Entry 8HF1 (electron microscopy, 3.70 A resolution); this record covers chains A and B of the 13 polymer chains in the assembly.

[Chain A]
Molecule: Dicer-2, isoform A
Organism: Drosophila melanogaster
Notes: EC 3.1.21.1, 3.1.26.-, 3.1.26.3, 3.6.1.3
UniProtKB: A1ZAW0 (A1ZAW0_DROME); residue numbers follow UniProt; this construct covers 2-1722
Chain sequence (1721 residues; row label = number of the first residue in the row):
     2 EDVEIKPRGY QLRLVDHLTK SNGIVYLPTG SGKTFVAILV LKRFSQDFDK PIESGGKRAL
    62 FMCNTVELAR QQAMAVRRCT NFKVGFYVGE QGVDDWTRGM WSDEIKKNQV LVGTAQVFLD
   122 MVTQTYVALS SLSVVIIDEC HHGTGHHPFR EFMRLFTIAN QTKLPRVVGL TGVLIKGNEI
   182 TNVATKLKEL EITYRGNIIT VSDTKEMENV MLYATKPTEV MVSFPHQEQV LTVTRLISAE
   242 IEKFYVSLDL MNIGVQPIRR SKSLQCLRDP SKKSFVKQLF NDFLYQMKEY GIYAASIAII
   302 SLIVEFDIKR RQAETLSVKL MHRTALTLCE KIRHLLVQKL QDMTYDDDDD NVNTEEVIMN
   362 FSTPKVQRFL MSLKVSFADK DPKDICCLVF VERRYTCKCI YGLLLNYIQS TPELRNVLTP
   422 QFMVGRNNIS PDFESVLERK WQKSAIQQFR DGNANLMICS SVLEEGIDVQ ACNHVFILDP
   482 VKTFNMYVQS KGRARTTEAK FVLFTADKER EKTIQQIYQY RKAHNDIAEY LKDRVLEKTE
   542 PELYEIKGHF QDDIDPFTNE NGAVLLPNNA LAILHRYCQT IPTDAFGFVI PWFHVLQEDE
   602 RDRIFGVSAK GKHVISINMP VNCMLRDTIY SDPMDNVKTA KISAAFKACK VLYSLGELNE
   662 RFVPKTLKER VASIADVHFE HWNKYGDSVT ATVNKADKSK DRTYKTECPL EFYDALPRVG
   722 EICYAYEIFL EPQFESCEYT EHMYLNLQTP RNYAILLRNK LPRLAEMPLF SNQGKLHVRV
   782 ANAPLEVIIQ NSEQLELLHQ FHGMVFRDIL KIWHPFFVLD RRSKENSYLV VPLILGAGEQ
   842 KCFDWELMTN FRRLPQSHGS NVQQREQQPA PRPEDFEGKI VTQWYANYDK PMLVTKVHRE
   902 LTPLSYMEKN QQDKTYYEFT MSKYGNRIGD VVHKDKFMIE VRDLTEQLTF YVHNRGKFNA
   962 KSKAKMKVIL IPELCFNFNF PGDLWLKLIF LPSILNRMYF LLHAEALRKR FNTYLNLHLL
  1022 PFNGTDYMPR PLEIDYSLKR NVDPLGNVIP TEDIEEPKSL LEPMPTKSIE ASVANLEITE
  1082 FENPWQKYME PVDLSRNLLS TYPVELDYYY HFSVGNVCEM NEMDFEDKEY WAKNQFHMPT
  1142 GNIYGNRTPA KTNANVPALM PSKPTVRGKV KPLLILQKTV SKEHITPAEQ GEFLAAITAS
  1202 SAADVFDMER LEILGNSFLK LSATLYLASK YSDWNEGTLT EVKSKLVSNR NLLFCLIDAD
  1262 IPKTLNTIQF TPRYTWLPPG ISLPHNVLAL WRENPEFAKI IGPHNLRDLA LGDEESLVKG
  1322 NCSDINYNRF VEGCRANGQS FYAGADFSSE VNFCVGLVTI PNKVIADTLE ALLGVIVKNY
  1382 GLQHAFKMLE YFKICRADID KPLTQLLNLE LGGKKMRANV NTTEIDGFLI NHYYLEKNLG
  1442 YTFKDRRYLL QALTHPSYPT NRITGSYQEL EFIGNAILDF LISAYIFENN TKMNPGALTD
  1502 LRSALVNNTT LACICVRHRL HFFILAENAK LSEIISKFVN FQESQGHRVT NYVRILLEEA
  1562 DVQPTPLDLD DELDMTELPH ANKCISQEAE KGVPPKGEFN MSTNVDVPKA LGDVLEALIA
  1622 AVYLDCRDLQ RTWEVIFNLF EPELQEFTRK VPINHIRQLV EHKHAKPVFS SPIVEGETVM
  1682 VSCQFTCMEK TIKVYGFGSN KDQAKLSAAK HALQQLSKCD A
Unresolved in the structure: 1043-1168, 1560-1593
Construct notes: conflict Asn1217 (Asp in A1ZAW0), Asn1476 (Asp in A1ZAW0)
What the authors report for this chain:
  - conformationally variable residues (order/disorder transition): Thr1551 to Glu1559, Val1594 to Val1608

[Chain B]
Molecule: Loquacious, isoform D
Organism: Drosophila melanogaster
UniProtKB: M9MRT5 (M9MRT5_DROME); numbering as in UniProt (aligned over 344-359)
Chain sequence (16 residues; numbered 344 to 359; the number before each row is that of its first residue):
   344 IDRYEQVSKD FEFIKI

[Interface between chain A and chain B]
Residue-residue contacts - 42 pairs, chain A then chain B:
  Glu220(A) - Lys358(B)  salt bridge
  Glu220(A) - Ile359(B)
  Val221(A) - Phe356(B)
  Val221(A) - Ile357(B)
  Val221(A) - Ile359(B)
  Met222(A) - Phe356(B)
  Met222(A) - Ile357(B)  hydrogen bond (backbone-backbone)
  Met222(A) - Ile359(B)  hydrophobic
  Val223(A) - Phe356(B)  hydrophobic
  Ser224(A) - Ile357(B)
  Pro226(A) - Glu348(B)
  Pro226(A) - Val350(B)
  Gln228(A) - Tyr347(B)
  Gln228(A) - Glu348(B)
  Gln230(A) - Ile344(B)
  Leu232(A) - Ile344(B)  hydrophobic
  Leu232(A) - Asp345(B)
  Leu232(A) - Arg346(B)
  Leu232(A) - Tyr347(B)  hydrophobic
  Met360(A) - Gln349(B)
  Asn361(A) - Arg346(B)
  Asn361(A) - Tyr347(B)
  Asn361(A) - Gln349(B)  hydrogen bond
  Ser363(A) - Tyr347(B)
  Pro365(A) - Glu348(B)
  Gln368(A) - Glu348(B)  hydrogen bond (side chain-backbone)
  Gln368(A) - Gln349(B)
  Gln368(A) - Val350(B)
  Arg369(A) - Val350(B)
  Arg369(A) - Ser351(B)  hydrogen bond (side chain-backbone)
  Arg369(A) - Phe354(B)
  Met372(A) - Val350(B)
  Met372(A) - Ser351(B)
  Met372(A) - Lys352(B)
  Met372(A) - Phe354(B)  hydrophobic
  Ser373(A) - Phe356(B)
  Val376(A) - Phe356(B)  hydrophobic
  Ser377(A) - Phe356(B)
  Lys501(A) - Phe356(B)
  Arg511(A) - Ile359(B)
  Ile515(A) - Ile359(B)  hydrophobic
  Tyr519(A) - Ile359(B)
Other interface residues (no listed pair), chain A (28 interface residues in all): Val231, Thr233, Ile293, Phe362, Val503
Other interface residues (no listed pair), chain B (15 interface residues in all): Glu355

[In short]
Chain A and chain B form an interface of 28 and 15 residues respectively, with 4 hydrogen bonds and 1 salt
bridge. Among the polar pairs are Glu220(A)-Lys358(B), Asn361(A)-Gln349(B) and Gln368(A)-Glu348(B). From the
paper: conformational variability at Thr1551(A) and Val1594(A).
Here chain A is Dicer-2, isoform A and chain B is Loquacious, isoform D, both from Drosophila melanogaster.
Entry 8HF1 (DmDcr-2/R2D2/LoqsPD with 19bp-dsRNA in Trimer state) was determined by electron microscopy (same
publication as 8HF0).
